PDB entry 8I82 | X-ray diffraction, 1.95 A resolution | chains B and A of the 3 polymer chains in the assembly

[Chain B (and A)]
Name: Viomycin kinase
Source organism: Streptosporangium roseum
Notes: chain A of this document is another copy of the same molecule, construct and numbering; everything in this record applies to it too
Reference sequence: D2B3F1 (D2B3F1_STRRD); residues 1-286 here = UniProt positions 1-286
Sequence (286 residues; row label = number of the first residue in the row):
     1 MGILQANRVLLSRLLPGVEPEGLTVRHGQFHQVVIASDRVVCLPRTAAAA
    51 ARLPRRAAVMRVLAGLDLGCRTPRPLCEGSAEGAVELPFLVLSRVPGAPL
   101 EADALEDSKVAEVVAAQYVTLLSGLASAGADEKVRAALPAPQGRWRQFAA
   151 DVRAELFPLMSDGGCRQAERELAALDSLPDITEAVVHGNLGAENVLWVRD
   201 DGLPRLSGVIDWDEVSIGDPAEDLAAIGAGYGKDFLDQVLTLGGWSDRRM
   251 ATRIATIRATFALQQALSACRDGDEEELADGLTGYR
Construct notes: engineered mutation Asn189 (Asp in D2B3F1)
From the paper describing this entry:
  - binding site for Kbe-dpp-ual-myn-dpp-ser: Glu193, Glu214, Phe261, Gln264, Gln265, Glu277
  - mutagenesis - D189N: abolished catalytic activity

[How chain B and chain A interact]
Residue-residue contacts (58):
  Leu15(B) - Arg205(A)
  Pro16(B) - Gly202(A)
  Pro16(B) - Leu203(A)  hydrogen bond (backbone-backbone)
  Gly17(B) - Gly202(A)
  Val18(B) - Asp201(A)
  Val18(B) - Arg205(A)
  Ser37(B) - Asp201(A)  hydrogen bond
  Ser37(B) - Arg205(A)  hydrogen bond
  Asp38(B) - Arg71(A)  hydrogen bond (backbone-side chain)
  Asp38(B) - Val198(A)
  Asp38(B) - Arg205(A)  salt bridge
  Arg39(B) - Arg205(A)
  Arg39(B) - Leu206(A)  hydrogen bond (side chain-backbone)
  Arg61(B) - Gly65(A)
  Leu63(B) - Arg74(A)  hydrogen bond (backbone-side chain)
  Ala64(B) - Ala64(A)
  Ala64(B) - Arg74(A)  hydrogen bond (backbone-side chain)
  Gly65(B) - Arg61(A)
  Leu66(B) - Arg74(A)  hydrogen bond (backbone-side chain)
  Gly69(B) - Leu76(A)
  Cys70(B) - Arg74(A)
  Cys70(B) - Leu76(A)
  Arg71(B) - Asp38(A)  salt bridge
  Arg71(B) - Ser93(A)
  Arg71(B) - Arg94(A)  hydrogen bond (side chain-backbone)
  Thr72(B) - Arg74(A)  hydrogen bond
  Arg74(B) - Leu63(A)  hydrogen bond (side chain-backbone)
  Arg74(B) - Ala64(A)  hydrogen bond (side chain-backbone)
  Arg74(B) - Leu66(A)  hydrogen bond (side chain-backbone)
  Arg74(B) - Cys70(A)
  Arg74(B) - Arg71(A)
  Arg74(B) - Thr72(A)  hydrogen bond
  Pro75(B) - Asp67(A)
  Leu76(B) - Gly69(A)
  Leu76(B) - Cys70(A)
  Cys77(B) - Asp67(A)
  Glu78(B) - Asp67(A)
  Glu78(B) - Ser123(A)
  Gly79(B) - Asp67(A)  hydrogen bond (backbone-side chain)
  Glu82(B) - Asp67(A)
  Ser93(B) - Arg71(A)
  Arg94(B) - Arg71(A)  hydrogen bond (backbone-side chain)
  Pro96(B) - Arg71(A)
  Val198(B) - Asp38(A)
  Asp200(B) - Ser37(A)  hydrogen bond
  Asp201(B) - Gly17(A)
  Asp201(B) - Val18(A)
  Asp201(B) - Ala36(A)
  Asp201(B) - Ser37(A)  hydrogen bond (side chain-backbone)
  Gly202(B) - Pro16(A)
  Gly202(B) - Gly17(A)
  Leu203(B) - Pro16(A)  hydrogen bond (backbone-backbone)
  Arg205(B) - Leu15(A)
  Arg205(B) - Val18(A)
  Arg205(B) - Ser37(A)  hydrogen bond
  Arg205(B) - Asp38(A)  salt bridge
  Arg205(B) - Arg39(A)
  Leu206(B) - Arg39(A)  hydrogen bond (backbone-side chain)
Interface residues without a listed pair, chain B (37 interface residues in all): Leu14, Leu68, Val113, Ser207
Interface residues without a listed pair, chain A (33 interface residues in all): Leu14, Glu19, Val113, Thr120

[Overview]
The interface between chain B and chain A involves 37 residues on one side and 33 on the other, with 21
hydrogen bonds and 3 salt bridges. Among the polar pairs are Asp38(B)-Arg205(A), Arg71(B)-Asp38(A) and
Ser37(B)-Asp201(A). The paper reports a binding site for Kbe-dpp-ual-myn-dpp-ser at Glu193(B), Glu214(B) and
Phe261(B) among others; D189N of chain B abolishes catalytic activity.
Chain B and chain A are both Viomycin kinase (Streptosporangium roseum); the structure, Crystal structure of
Cph001-D189N in complex with CMN IIA, was determined by X-ray diffraction (same publication as 8I84, 8I89,
8I8G and 8I8H).
